9DIP - chains B and I of the 6 polymer chains in the assembly; structure by X-ray diffraction, 2.32 A resolution.

Chain B:
Molecule: Hemagglutinin HA2
Organism: Influenza A virus
UniProtKB: A0A6B7HQ27 (A0A6B7HQ27_9INFA); residues 1-174 here correspond to UniProt positions 330-503 (UniProt number = residue number + 329)
Chain sequence (176 residues; row label = number of the first residue in the row):
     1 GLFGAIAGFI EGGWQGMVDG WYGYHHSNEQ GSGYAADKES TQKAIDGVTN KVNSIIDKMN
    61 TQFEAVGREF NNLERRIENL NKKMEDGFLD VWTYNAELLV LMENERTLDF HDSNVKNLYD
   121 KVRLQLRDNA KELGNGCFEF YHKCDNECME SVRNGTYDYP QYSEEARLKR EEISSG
Not modelled in the structure: 175-176
Construct notes: expression tag (175-176)
Disulfides: Cys144-Cys148

Chain I:
Molecule: Hemagglutinin HA1
Organism: Influenza A virus
UniProtKB: A0A6B7HPT9 (A0A6B7HPT9_9INFA); the construct lacks a stretch of the UniProt sequence, so the offset changes along the chain: 11-55 = UniProt 1-45; 56-83 = UniProt 47-74; 84-96 = UniProt 76-88; 97-125 = UniProt 90-118; 3 more segments
Chain sequence (325 residues; row label = number of the first residue in the row; a row labelled like 125A-125B holds insertion residues (125A, then the next letters in order)):
     7 ADPGDQICIG YHANNSTEQV DTIMEKNVTV THAQDILEKT HNGKLCDLN
   55A G
    56 VKPLILKDCS VAGWLLGNPM CDEFIRVP
   83A E
    84 WSYIVERANP AND
   96A L
    97 CYPGSLNDYE ELKHMLSRIN HFEKIQIIP
125A-125B KS
   126 SWPNHETS
  133A L
   134 GVSAACPYQG APSFFRNVVW LIKKNDAYPT IKISYNNTNR EDLLILWGIH HSNNAEEQTN
   194 LYKNPITYIS VGTSTLNQRL APKIATRSQV NGQRGRMDFF WTILKPNDAI HFESNGNFIA
   254 PEYAYKI
  260A V
   261 KKGDSTIMKS GVEYGHCNTK CQTPVGAINS SMPFHNIHPL TIGECPKYVK SNKLVLATGL
   321 RNSP
Not modelled in the structure: 7-9
Construct notes: expression tag (7-10); conflict Met111 (Leu104 in A0A6B7HPT9), Gln122 (Leu115 in A0A6B7HPT9), Ile199 (Thr195 in A0A6B7HPT9), Ala214 (Val210 in A0A6B7HPT9)
Disulfides: Cys52-Cys277, Cys64-Cys76, Cys97-Cys139, Cys281-Cys305
Glycans and other covalent adducts: N-acetylglucosamine (NAG) linked to Asn169

Chain B / chain I interface:
Pairs across the interface - 11 pairs, chain B then chain I:
  Asn72(B) - Glu107(I)
  Leu73(B) - Asp104(I)
  Leu73(B) - Glu107(I)
  Glu74(B) - Glu107(I)  hydrogen bond (backbone-side chain)
  Arg75(B) - Glu107(I)  hydrogen bond (backbone-side chain)
  Arg75(B) - His110(I)
  Arg76(B) - Glu106(I)
  Arg76(B) - Glu107(I)  salt bridge
  Arg76(B) - His110(I)
  Asn79(B) - His110(I)
  Asp90(B) - Lys307(I)  salt bridge
Other interface residues (no listed pair), chain B (8 interface residues in all): Tyr94
Other interface residues (no listed pair), chain I (7 interface residues in all): Trp234, Phe294

Summary:
The interface between chain B and chain I involves 8 residues on one side and 7 on the other; the contacts
include 2 hydrogen bonds and 2 salt bridges. Among the polar pairs are Arg76(B)-Glu107(I), Asp90(B)-Lys307(I)
and Glu74(B)-Glu107(I). Covalently linked N-acetylglucosamine: at Asn169(I).
Here chain B is Hemagglutinin HA2 and chain I is Hemagglutinin HA1, both from Influenza A virus. Entry 9DIP
(Crystal structure of H5 hemagglutinin from the influenza virus A/Texas/37/2024 (H5N1) with LSTa) was
determined by X-ray diffraction (same publication as 9DIO and 9DIQ).
